Entry 9PCX (electron microscopy, 4.03 A resolution (low resolution: residue-level contacts below are approximate; hydrogen-bond / salt-bridge calls are withheld)); this record covers chains E and F of the 14 polymer chains in the assembly.

[Chain E (and F)]
Name: Vesicle-fusing ATPase
From: Cricetulus griseus
Notes: EC 3.6.4.6; chain F of this document is another copy of the same molecule, construct and numbering; everything in this record applies to it too
Reference sequence: P18708 (NSF_CRIGR); residues 1-744 here = UniProt positions 1-744
Sequence (747 residues; numbered -2 to 744; the number before each row is that of its first residue; numbers below 1 keep their minus sign (Gly-2 is residue -2)):
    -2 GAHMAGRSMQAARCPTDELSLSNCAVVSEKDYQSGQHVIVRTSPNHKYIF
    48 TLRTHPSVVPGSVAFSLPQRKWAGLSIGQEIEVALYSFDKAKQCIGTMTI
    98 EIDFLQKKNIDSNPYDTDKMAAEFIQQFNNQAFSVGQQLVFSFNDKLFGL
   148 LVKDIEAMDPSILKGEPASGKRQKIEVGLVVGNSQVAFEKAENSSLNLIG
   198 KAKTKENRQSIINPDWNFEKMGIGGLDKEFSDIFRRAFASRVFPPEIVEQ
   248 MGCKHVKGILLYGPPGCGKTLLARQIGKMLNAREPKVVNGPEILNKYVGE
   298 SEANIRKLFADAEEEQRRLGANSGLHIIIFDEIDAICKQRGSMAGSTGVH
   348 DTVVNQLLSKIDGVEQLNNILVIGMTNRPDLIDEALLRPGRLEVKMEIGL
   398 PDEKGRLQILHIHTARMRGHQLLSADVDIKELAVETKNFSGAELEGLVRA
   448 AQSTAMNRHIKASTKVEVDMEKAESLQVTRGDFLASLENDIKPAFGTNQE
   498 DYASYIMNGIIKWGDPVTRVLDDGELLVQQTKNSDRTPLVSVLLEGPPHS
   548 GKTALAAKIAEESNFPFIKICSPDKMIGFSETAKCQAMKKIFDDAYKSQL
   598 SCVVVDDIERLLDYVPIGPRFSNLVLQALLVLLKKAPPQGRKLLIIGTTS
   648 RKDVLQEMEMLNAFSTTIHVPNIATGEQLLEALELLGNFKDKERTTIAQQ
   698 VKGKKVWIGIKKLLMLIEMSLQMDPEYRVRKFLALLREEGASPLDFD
Not modelled in the structure: -2 to 0, 155-168, 202-205, 741-744 (chain F: -2 to 208, 336-343, 460-466, 741-744)
Sequence notes: expression tag (-2 to 0)
Small-molecule neighbours:
  - ATP (adenosine-5'-triphosphate), molecule 1: Gly219, Ile220, Gly221, Leu223, Pro261, Pro262, Gly263, Cys264, Gly265, Lys266, Thr267, Leu268, Glu329, Asn374, Ile406, His410, Gly438, Ala439
  - ATP, molecule 2: Tyr502, Ile503, Met504, Asn505, Gly506, Ile507, Ile508, Trp510, Pro545, His546, Ser547, Gly548, Lys549, Thr550, Ala551, Leu552, Asp604, Ile707, Lys708
From the paper describing this entry:
  - post-translational modification sites: Ser207 (citing earlier work)

[Interface between chain E and chain F]
Contacting residue pairs (42; chain E residue first):
  Arg232(E) with Ser450(F); Asn454(F); Asp487(F)
  Arg233(E) with Ala447(F); Asp487(F)
  Phe240(E) with Met453(F); Ile457(F)
  Glu243(E) with His417(F)
  Glu246(E) with Arg413(F)
  Gln247(E) with Arg413(F); His417(F)
  Met248(E) with Arg413(F); Gln449(F)
  Gly249(E) with Arg413(F)
  Cys250(E) with Arg446(F); Gln449(F)
  Lys251(E) with Arg446(F)
  His252(E) with Arg446(F)
  Arg337(E) with Pro288(F)
  Arg385(E) with Pro262(F)
  Leu523(E) with Met720(F)
  Gln526(E) with Gln719(F)
  Gln527(E) with Glu715(F); Met716(F); Gln719(F)
  Asp532(E) with Glu715(F)
  Arg533(E) with Asn505(F); Leu683(F); Leu711(F)
  Lys586(E) with Ile574(F)
  Asn620(E) with Asp610(F); Val612(F)
  Leu621(E) with Phe576(F)
  Gln624(E) with Arg607(F); Asp610(F)
  Leu627(E) with Arg607(F)
  Val628(E) with Ile574(F)
  Leu629(E) with Ile574(F)
  Glu654(E) with Ile614(F)
  Glu656(E) with Arg607(F); Arg648(F)
  Ser662(E) with Met712(F)
Interface residues without a listed pair, chain E (44 interface residues in all): Phe231, Ile244, Val253, Gly345, Thr349, Asn352, Ser531, Thr534, Val537, Cys582, Pro616, Phe618, Leu623, Lys632, Ala633, Met655
Interface residues without a listed pair, chain F (41 interface residues in all): Glu289, Asn292, Lys293, Met414, Leu419, Thr451, Lys458, Leu473, Met504, Asp571, Gly575, Tyr611, Pro613, Arg617

[Summary]
Chain E and chain F form an interface of 44 and 41 residues respectively. Chain E binds ATP. The paper reports
a modification site at Ser207(E).
Chain E and chain F are both Vesicle-fusing ATPase (Cricetulus griseus); the structure, 22bin20S complex
(NSF-alphaSNAP-2:2 syntaxin-1a:SNAP-25), hydrolyzing, class 14, was determined by electron microscopy (same
publication as 9OJR, 9OJU, 9OJZ, 9OK3, 9OK5, 9OKC and 17 further entries).
